PDB entry 1C0C | X-ray diffraction, 2.00 A resolution | chain A

Chain A:
Protein: Ribonuclease A
Organism: Bos taurus
Notes: EC 3.1.27.5
UniProt: P61823 (RNAS1_BOVIN); residues -3 to 124 here correspond to UniProt positions 1-128 (UniProt number = residue number + 4)
Amino-acid sequence (128 residues; numbered -3 to 124; the number before each row is that of its first residue; numbers below 1 keep their minus sign (Pro-3 is residue -3)):
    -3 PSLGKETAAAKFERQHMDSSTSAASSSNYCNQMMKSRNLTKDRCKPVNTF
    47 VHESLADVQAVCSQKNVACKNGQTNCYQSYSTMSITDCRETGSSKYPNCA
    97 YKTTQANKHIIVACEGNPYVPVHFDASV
Disordered / not traced: -3 to 0
Cystine bridges: Cys26-Cys84, Cys40-Cys95, Cys58-Cys110, Cys65-Cys72

Overview:
Chain A is Ribonuclease A (Bos taurus); the structure, Bovine pancreatic ribonuclease A desiccated for 4.0
days, was determined by X-ray diffraction together with 1C0B from the same study.
